7LRQ - chains A and B; structure by X-ray diffraction, 2.30 A resolution.

Chain A:
Protein: Splicing factor, proline- and glutamine-rich
From: Homo sapiens
UniProt: P23246 (SFPQ_HUMAN); numbering as in UniProt (aligned over 276-535)
Sequence (260 residues; numbered 276 to 535; the number before each row is that of its first residue):
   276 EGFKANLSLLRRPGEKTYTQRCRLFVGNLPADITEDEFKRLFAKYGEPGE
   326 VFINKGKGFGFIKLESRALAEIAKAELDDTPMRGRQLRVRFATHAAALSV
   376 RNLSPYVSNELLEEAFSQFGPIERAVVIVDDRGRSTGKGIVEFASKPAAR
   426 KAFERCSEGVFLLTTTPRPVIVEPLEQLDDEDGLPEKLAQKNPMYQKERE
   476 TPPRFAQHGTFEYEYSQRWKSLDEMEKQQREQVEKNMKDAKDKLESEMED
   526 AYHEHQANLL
Unresolved in the structure: 276-289, 529-535
Curated features (UniProtKB/Swiss-Prot):
  - modified residue: S283 (Phosphoserine), Y293 (Phosphotyrosine), K314 (N6,N6-dimethyllysine), K319 (N6-acetyllysine), K338 (N6-acetyllysine), T368 (Phosphothreonine), S374 (Phosphoserine), S379 (Phosphoserine), K421 (N6-acetyllysine), K472 (N6-acetyllysine), S496 (Phosphoserine)
  - cross-link (Glycyl lysine isopeptide (Lys-Gly)): K279 (interchain with G-Cter in SUMO2), K338 (interchain with G-Cter in SUMO2)
  - mutagenesis: L535 (L535A: Impairs DNA binding and ability to mediate transcriptional activation; when associated with A-539; A-546 and A-549)
What the authors report for this chain:
  - conformationally variable residues (helix shift, order/disorder transition): E276 to G289, M469 to R474, E529 to L535

Chain B:
Protein: Non-POU domain-containing octamer-binding protein
From: Homo sapiens
UniProt: Q15233 (NONO_HUMAN); residue numbers follow UniProt; this construct covers 53-312
Sequence (260 residues; numbered 53 to 312; the number before each row is that of its first residue):
    53 EGLTIDLKNFRKPGEKTFTQRSRLFVGNLPPDITEEEMRKLFEKYGKAGE
   103 VFIHKDKGFGFIRLETRTLAEIAKVELDNMPLRGKQLRVRFACHSASLTV
   153 RNLPQYVSNELLEEAFSVFGQVERAVVIVDDRGRPSGKGIVEFSGKPAAR
   203 KALDRCSEGSFLLTTFPRPVTVEPMDQLDDEEGLPEKLVIKNQQFHKERE
   253 QPPRFAQPGSFEYEYAMRWKALIEMEKQQQDQVDRNIKEAREKLEMEMEA
   303 ARHEHQVMLM
Unresolved in the structure: 53-55, 243-248, 309-312
Curated features (UniProtKB/Swiss-Prot):
  - modified residue: S147 (Phosphoserine), K198 (N6-acetyllysine), S262 (Phosphoserine), K295 (N6-acetyllysine)
  - cross-link (Glycyl lysine isopeptide (Lys-Gly)): K60 (interchain with G-Cter in SUMO2), K96 (interchain with G-Cter in SUMO2), K99 (interchain with G-Cter in SUMO2), K126 (interchain with G-Cter in SUMO2), K190 (interchain with G-Cter in SUMO2), K198 (interchain with G-Cter in SUMO2), K243 (interchain with G-Cter in SUMO2), K249 (interchain with G-Cter in SUMO2)
  - mutagenesis: Y267 (Y267A: Abolishes interaction with PSPC1 and localization in nuclear paraspeckles; when associated with A-271), W271 (W271A: Abolishes interaction with PSPC1 and localization in nuclear paraspeckles; when associated with A-267)
What the authors report for this chain:
  - conformationally variable residues (order/disorder transition): K243 to H248, Q245 to E250

How chain A and chain B interact:
Residue-residue contacts (180):
  E346(A) with V127(B)
  I347(A) with V127(B), hydrophobic
  K349(A) with E123(B), salt bridge
  A350(A) with T120(B), hydrogen bond (backbone-side chain); E123(B)
  E351(A) with D58(B); F62(B); I124(B)
  D354(A) with P65(B)
  T368(A) with D183(B)
  N377(A) with W271(B)
  Y381(A) with I242(B); R251(B)
  V382(A) with L236(B)
  S383(A) with L236(B); P237(B); R251(B), hydrogen bond
  N384(A) with E234(B), hydrogen bond (side chain-backbone); G235(B); L236(B), hydrogen bond (backbone-backbone); P237(B)
  E385(A) with P237(B)
  L386(A) with R251(B); P255(B), hydrophobic
  A390(A) with P255(B), hydrophobic
  Q393(A) with F257(B)
  F394(A) with F257(B), hydrophobic
  R399(A) with D232(B), hydrogen bond (side chain-backbone)
  V401(A) with D232(B); E233(B)
  V402(A) with D231(B); G235(B); L236(B)
  I403(A) with L230(B), hydrophobic; D231(B)
  V404(A) with L230(B); D231(B), hydrogen bond (backbone-backbone); G235(B); L236(B), hydrophobic
  D405(A) with Q229(B)
  D406(A) with Q229(B), hydrogen bond (backbone-backbone)
  G408(A) with L236(B)
  R430(A) with F257(B)
  C431(A) with K272(B), hydrogen bond (backbone-side chain)
  S432(A) with K272(B), hydrogen bond (backbone-side chain)
  G434(A) with K272(B), hydrogen bond (backbone-side chain)
  V435(A) with R256(B); F257(B); A258(B), hydrogen bond (backbone-backbone); Y265(B), hydrophobic; A268(B), hydrophobic; M269(B), hydrophobic
  F436(A) with R256(B); F257(B), hydrophobic
  L437(A) with P255(B); R256(B), hydrogen bond (backbone-backbone); E264(B)
  L438(A) with P255(B)
  T439(A) with E250(B); R256(B), hydrogen bond (backbone-side chain)
  T440(A) with K249(B), hydrogen bond (side chain-backbone); E250(B), hydrogen bond (backbone-backbone); E252(B); Q253(B); R256(B)
  P442(A) with E264(B); A268(B); W271(B)
  R443(A) with W271(B)
  P444(A) with A268(B); W271(B); K272(B)
  Q452(A) with D183(B)
  L453(A) with I180(B), hydrophobic; V181(B)
  D454(A) with I180(B); V181(B), hydrogen bond (backbone-backbone)
  D455(A) with R176(B), hydrogen bond (backbone-side chain); V178(B)
  E456(A) with R73(B), salt bridge; R176(B); V178(B)
  G458(A) with N161(B); V178(B); V179(B)
  L459(A) with V159(B); S160(B); N161(B), hydrogen bond (backbone-backbone); V179(B); V181(B), hydrophobic; P187(B), hydrophobic
  P460(A) with N161(B); E162(B)
  E461(A) with S160(B); E162(B), hydrogen bond (backbone-side chain)
  A464(A) with S160(B)
  N467(A) with Y158(B)
  M469(A) with Y158(B)
  Y470(A) with Y158(B); S160(B), hydrogen bond; L163(B)
  K472(A) with T217(B)
  E473(A) with Y158(B); T216(B), hydrogen bond; T217(B), hydrogen bond (backbone-side chain); F218(B), hydrogen bond (side chain-backbone)
  R474(A) with L163(B); E166(B), salt bridge
  T476(A) with L215(B); T217(B), hydrogen bond
  P478(A) with A167(B), hydrophobic; L214(B); L215(B)
  R479(A) with F213(B); L214(B), hydrogen bond (backbone-backbone); T216(B), hydrogen bond (side chain-backbone); T217(B)
  F480(A) with F171(B), hydrophobic; R207(B); S212(B); F213(B), hydrophobic
  A481(A) with S212(B), hydrogen bond (backbone-backbone); L214(B), hydrophobic
  E487(A) with L214(B); T217(B); P219(B)
  Y490(A) with P219(B); L296(B), hydrophobic; E299(B), hydrogen bond (side chain-backbone); M300(B), hydrophobic; A303(B)
  S491(A) with L214(B); P219(B), hydrogen bond (side chain-backbone); P221(B)
  Q492(A) with S212(B), hydrogen bond
  R493(A) with K295(B); L296(B); E299(B), salt bridge
  W494(A) with F218(B), hydrophobic; P219(B); R220(B); P221(B); R293(B); L296(B); E297(B); M300(B), hydrogen bond
  K495(A) with C208(B), hydrogen bond (side chain-backbone); S209(B), hydrogen bond (side chain-backbone); E210(B); G211(B), hydrogen bond (side chain-backbone); S212(B)
  L497(A) with I289(B), hydrophobic; A292(B), hydrophobic; R293(B)
  D498(A) with N154(B), hydrogen bond; R220(B), salt bridge
  E501(A) with I289(B)
  Q504(A) with V285(B); N288(B)
  R505(A) with Q282(B), hydrogen bond; V285(B); D286(B), salt bridge
  V508(A) with E278(B); Q281(B); Q282(B)
  E509(A) with E278(B); Q282(B)
  M512(A) with E278(B)
  A515(A) with L274(B)
  L519(A) with Y267(B), hydrogen bond (backbone-side chain); R270(B); W271(B), hydrophobic; L274(B), hydrophobic
  E520(A) with W271(B)
  E522(A) with Y267(B)
  M523(A) with Y267(B), hydrogen bond (backbone-side chain); W271(B), hydrophobic
  A526(A) with F263(B)
  H528(A) with F263(B); E266(B)
Also at the interface, not in a pair above, chain A (96 interface residues in all): K319, Q361, R376, P380, S410, I415, E433, T441, I446, D457, P477, M500, N511, K516, K518
Also at the interface, not in a pair above, chain B (94 interface residues in all): R119, E128, D182, G185, S188, I192, T223, P254, I275

Overview:
The interface between chain A and chain B involves 96 residues on one side and 94 on the other; the contacts
include 38 hydrogen bonds and 6 salt bridges. Polar contacts include K349(A)-E123(B), E456(A)-R73(B) and
R474(A)-E166(B). The paper reports conformational variability at E276(A), M469(A) and K243(B) among others.
Chain A is Splicing factor, proline- and glutamine-rich and chain B is Non-POU domain-containing
octamer-binding protein, both from Homo sapiens; the structure, Crystal structure of human SFPQ/NONO
heterodimer, conserved DBHS region, was determined by X-ray diffraction.
